7YKS - chains A and B of the 4 polymer chains in the assembly; structure by electron microscopy, 3.00 A resolution.

== Chain A (and B) ==
Name: Transient receptor potential cation channel subfamily A member 1
Source organism: Drosophila melanogaster
Notes: chain B of this document is another copy of the same molecule, construct and numbering; everything in this record applies to it too
UniProtKB: Q7Z020 (TRPA1_DROME); residues 1-1197 here = UniProt positions 1-1197
Chain sequence (1197 residues; numbered 1 to 1197; the number before each row is that of its first residue):
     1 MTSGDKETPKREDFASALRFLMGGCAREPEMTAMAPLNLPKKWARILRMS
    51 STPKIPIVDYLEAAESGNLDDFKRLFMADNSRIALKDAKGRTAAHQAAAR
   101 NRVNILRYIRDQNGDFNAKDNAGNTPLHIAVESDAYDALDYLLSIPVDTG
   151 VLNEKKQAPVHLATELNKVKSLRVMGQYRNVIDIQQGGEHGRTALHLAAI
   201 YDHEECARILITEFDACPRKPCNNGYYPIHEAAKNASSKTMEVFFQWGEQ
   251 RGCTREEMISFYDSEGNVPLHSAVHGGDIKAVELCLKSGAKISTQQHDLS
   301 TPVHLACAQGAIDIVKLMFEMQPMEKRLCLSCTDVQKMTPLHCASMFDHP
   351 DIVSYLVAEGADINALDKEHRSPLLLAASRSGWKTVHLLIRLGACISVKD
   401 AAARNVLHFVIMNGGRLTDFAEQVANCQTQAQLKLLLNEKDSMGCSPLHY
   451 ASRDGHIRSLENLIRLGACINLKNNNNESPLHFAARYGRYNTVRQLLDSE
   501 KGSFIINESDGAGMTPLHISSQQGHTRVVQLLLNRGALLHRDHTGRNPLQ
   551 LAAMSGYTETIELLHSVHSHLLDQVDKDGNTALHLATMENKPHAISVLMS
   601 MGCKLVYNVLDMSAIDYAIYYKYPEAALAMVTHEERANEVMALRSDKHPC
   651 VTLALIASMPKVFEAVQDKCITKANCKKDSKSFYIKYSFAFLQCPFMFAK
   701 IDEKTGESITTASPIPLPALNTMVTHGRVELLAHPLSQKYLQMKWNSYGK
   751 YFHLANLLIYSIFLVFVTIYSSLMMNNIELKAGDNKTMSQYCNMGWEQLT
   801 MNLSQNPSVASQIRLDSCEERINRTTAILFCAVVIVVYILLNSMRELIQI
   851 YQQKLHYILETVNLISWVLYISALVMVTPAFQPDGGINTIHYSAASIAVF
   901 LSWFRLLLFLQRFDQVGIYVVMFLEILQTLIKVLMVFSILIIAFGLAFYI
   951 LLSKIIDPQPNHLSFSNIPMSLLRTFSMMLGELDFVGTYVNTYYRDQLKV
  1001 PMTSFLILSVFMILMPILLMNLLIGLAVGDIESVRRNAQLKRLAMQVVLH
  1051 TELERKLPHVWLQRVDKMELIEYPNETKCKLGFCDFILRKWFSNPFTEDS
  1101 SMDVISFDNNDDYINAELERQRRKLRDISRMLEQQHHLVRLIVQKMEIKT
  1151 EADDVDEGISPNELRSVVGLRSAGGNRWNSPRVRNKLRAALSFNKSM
Disordered / not traced: 1-476, 698-711, 781-818, 1075-1108, 1154-1197
UniProt features mapped onto this chain:
  - glycosylation (N-linked (GlcNAc...) asparagine): Asn-785, Asn-802, Asn-823

== Chain A / chain B interface ==
Pairs across the interface (126):
  Asn-477(A) / Asp-1153(B)
  Tyr-487(A) / Val-1143(B)
  Tyr-487(A) / Gln-1144(B)
  Gly-488(A) / Gln-1144(B)
  Arg-489(A) / Val-1143(B)  hydrogen bond (side chain-backbone)
  Arg-489(A) / Met-1146(B)  hydrogen bond (side chain-backbone)
  Arg-489(A) / Ile-1148(B)
  Gln-523(A) / Arg-1140(B)  hydrogen bond (backbone-side chain)
  Gly-524(A) / Arg-1140(B)  hydrogen bond (backbone-side chain)
  His-525(A) / Arg-1140(B)
  His-525(A) / Gln-1144(B)
  Arg-527(A) / Asn-477(B)  hydrogen bond
  Tyr-557(A) / Arg-1140(B)  hydrogen bond
  Thr-768(A) / Leu-946(B)
  Ser-771(A) / Ile-950(B)
  Ser-772(A) / Ile-968(B)
  Met-775(A) / Tyr-949(B)  hydrophobic
  Met-775(A) / Ile-950(B)  hydrophobic
  Met-775(A) / Lys-954(B)  hydrogen bond (backbone-side chain)
  Thr-889(A) / Lys-999(B)
  Thr-889(A) / Val-1000(B)
  Tyr-892(A) / Ile-950(B)
  Tyr-892(A) / Val-1000(B)  hydrophobic
  Ser-893(A) / Val-1000(B)
  Ser-893(A) / Thr-1003(B)
  Ser-896(A) / Leu-951(B)
  Ser-896(A) / Thr-1003(B)
  Val-899(A) / Leu-946(B)  hydrophobic
  Phe-900(A) / Ala-943(B)  hydrophobic
  Phe-900(A) / Phe-944(B)  hydrophobic
  Trp-903(A) / Ile-939(B)
  Trp-903(A) / Ile-942(B)  hydrophobic
  Trp-903(A) / Ala-943(B)  hydrophobic
  Phe-904(A) / Leu-940(B)  hydrophobic
  Leu-907(A) / Val-936(B)
  Leu-907(A) / Leu-940(B)  hydrophobic
  Val-916(A) / Val-936(B)  hydrophobic
  Tyr-919(A) / Thr-929(B)
  Tyr-919(A) / Val-933(B)  hydrophobic
  Tyr-919(A) / Phe-937(B)
  Tyr-919(A) / Leu-1026(B)  hydrophobic
  Val-920(A) / Val-936(B)  hydrophobic
  Met-922(A) / Leu-1022(B)  hydrophobic
  Met-922(A) / Leu-1026(B)  hydrophobic
  Phe-923(A) / Phe-937(B)  hydrophobic
  Phe-923(A) / Leu-940(B)  hydrophobic
  Phe-923(A) / Leu-1018(B)  hydrophobic
  Ile-926(A) / Leu-1018(B)
  Leu-927(A) / Leu-1018(B)  hydrophobic
  Leu-930(A) / Ile-1013(B)  hydrophobic
  Leu-930(A) / Ile-1017(B)  hydrophobic
  Leu-930(A) / Leu-1018(B)  hydrophobic
  Leu-934(A) / Ile-1013(B)  hydrophobic
  Pro-960(A) / Asn-991(B)
  Leu-963(A) / Asn-991(B)
  Leu-963(A) / Tyr-994(B)
  Ser-964(A) / Val-986(B)
  Ser-964(A) / Val-990(B)
  Ser-966(A) / Tyr-994(B)  hydrogen bond
  Asn-967(A) / Tyr-994(B)  hydrogen bond
  Met-970(A) / Tyr-994(B)
  Leu-973(A) / Phe-985(B)  hydrophobic
  Leu-973(A) / Phe-1005(B)  hydrophobic
  Arg-974(A) / Phe-985(B)
  Arg-974(A) / Val-986(B)
  Phe-976(A) / Met-1012(B)  hydrophobic
  Phe-976(A) / Ile-1013(B)  hydrophobic
  Phe-976(A) / Ile-1017(B)  hydrophobic
  Ser-977(A) / Phe-985(B)
  Leu-980(A) / Met-1012(B)  hydrophobic
  Leu-980(A) / Ile-1017(B)  hydrophobic
  Glu-982(A) / Gly-981(B)
  Glu-982(A) / Glu-982(B)
  Glu-982(A) / Leu-983(B)  hydrogen bond (side chain-backbone)
  Glu-982(A) / Asp-984(B)  hydrogen bond (side chain-backbone)
  Glu-982(A) / Phe-985(B)  hydrogen bond (side chain-backbone)
  Leu-1023(A) / Ile-1017(B)  hydrophobic
  Leu-1023(A) / Asn-1021(B)
  Ile-1024(A) / Asn-1021(B)
  Ala-1027(A) / Asn-1021(B)
  Val-1028(A) / Gly-1025(B)
  Val-1028(A) / Val-1028(B)  hydrophobic
  Ile-1031(A) / Leu-1022(B)
  Ile-1031(A) / Gly-1025(B)
  Ile-1031(A) / Leu-1026(B)  hydrophobic
  Glu-1032(A) / Glu-1032(B)
  Arg-1035(A) / Leu-1026(B)
  Arg-1035(A) / Gly-1029(B)
  Arg-1035(A) / Asp-1030(B)  salt bridge
  Asn-1110(A) / Asp-1111(B)  hydrogen bond
  Asn-1110(A) / Asn-1115(B)
  Tyr-1113(A) / Asn-1115(B)
  Tyr-1113(A) / Glu-1119(B)
  Ile-1114(A) / Ile-1114(B)  hydrophobic
  Ile-1114(A) / Asn-1115(B)
  Ile-1114(A) / Leu-1118(B)  hydrophobic
  Glu-1117(A) / Leu-1118(B)
  Glu-1117(A) / Arg-1122(B)
  Leu-1118(A) / Leu-1118(B)  hydrophobic
  Gln-1121(A) / Leu-1118(B)
  Gln-1121(A) / Gln-1121(B)
  Lys-1124(A) / Leu-1125(B)
  Lys-1124(A) / Ser-1129(B)
  Leu-1125(A) / Leu-1125(B)  hydrophobic
  Ile-1128(A) / Ser-1129(B)
  Ile-1128(A) / Leu-1132(B)  hydrophobic
  Met-1131(A) / Leu-1132(B)  hydrophobic
  Met-1131(A) / Glu-1133(B)
  Met-1131(A) / His-1136(B)
  Leu-1132(A) / Leu-1132(B)  hydrophobic
  Gln-1135(A) / Leu-1132(B)
  Gln-1135(A) / Gln-1135(B)
  Gln-1135(A) / His-1136(B)
  Gln-1135(A) / Val-1139(B)
  Leu-1138(A) / Val-1139(B)  hydrophobic
  Val-1139(A) / Val-1139(B)  hydrophobic
  Ile-1142(A) / Ile-1142(B)  hydrophobic
  Ile-1142(A) / Val-1143(B)  hydrophobic
  Ile-1142(A) / Met-1146(B)  hydrophobic
  Gln-1144(A) / Glu-1151(B)
  Lys-1145(A) / Glu-1147(B)
  Lys-1145(A) / Ile-1148(B)
  Lys-1145(A) / Glu-1151(B)  hydrogen bond (side chain-backbone)
  Lys-1145(A) / Asp-1153(B)  salt bridge
  Glu-1147(A) / Lys-1149(B)  hydrogen bond (side chain-backbone)
  Glu-1147(A) / Thr-1150(B)  hydrogen bond
Also at the interface, not in a pair above, chain A (79 interface residues in all): Phe-483, Asn-776, Ile-778, Glu-820, Ala-895, Leu-906, Leu-910, Gln-915, Met-1020, Gln-1134, Lys-1149
Also at the interface, not in a pair above, chain B (74 interface residues in all): Lys-932, Ala-947, Ser-953, Tyr-993, Leu-1014, Pro-1016, Ile-1024, Ile-1128

== Summary ==
79 residues of chain A face 74 of chain B across their interface, with 16 hydrogen bonds and 2 salt bridges.
Polar pairs include Arg-1035(A)/Asp-1030(B), Lys-1145(A)/Asp-1153(B) and Arg-489(A)/Val-1143(B).
Chain A and chain B are both Transient receptor potential cation channel subfamily A member 1 (Drosophila
melanogaster); the structure, Structure of TRPA1 in Drosophila melanogaster in a state with 5 ankyrin repeats,
was determined by electron microscopy together with 7YKR from the same study.
